2AMQ - chains A and B of the 4 polymer chains in the assembly; structure by X-ray diffraction, 2.30 A resolution.

# Chain A (and B)
Name: 3C-like proteinase
From: SARS coronavirus
Notes: EC 3.4.22.-; chain B of this document is another copy of the same molecule, construct and numbering; everything in this record applies to it too
UniProtKB: P59641 (R1AB_CVHSA); residues 1-306 here correspond to UniProt positions 3241-3546 (UniProt number = residue number + 3240)
Sequence (311 residues; numbered -4 to 306; the number before each row is that of its first residue; numbers below 1 keep their minus sign (Gly-4 is residue -4)):
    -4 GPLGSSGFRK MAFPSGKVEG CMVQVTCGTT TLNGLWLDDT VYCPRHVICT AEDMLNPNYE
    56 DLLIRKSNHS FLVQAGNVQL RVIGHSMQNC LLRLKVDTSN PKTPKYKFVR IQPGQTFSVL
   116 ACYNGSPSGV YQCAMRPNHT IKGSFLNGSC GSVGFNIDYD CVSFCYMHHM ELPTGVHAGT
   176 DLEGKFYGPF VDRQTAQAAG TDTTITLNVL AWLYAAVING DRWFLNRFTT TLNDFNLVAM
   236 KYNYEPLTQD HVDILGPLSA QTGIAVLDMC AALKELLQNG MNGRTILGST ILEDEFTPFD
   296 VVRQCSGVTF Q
Disordered / not traced: -4 to 2, 306 (chain B: -4 to 0, 303-306)
Sequence notes: cloning artifact (-4 to 0)

# How chain A and chain B interact
Contacting residue pairs - 71 pairs, chain A then chain B:
  Arg4(A) - Lys5(B)
  Arg4(A) - Tyr126(B)
  Arg4(A) - Gln127(B)
  Arg4(A) - Cys128(B)
  Arg4(A) - Lys137(B)  hydrogen bond (side chain-backbone)
  Arg4(A) - Gly138(B)
  Arg4(A) - Ser139(B)
  Arg4(A) - Glu290(B)  salt bridge
  Lys5(A) - Arg4(B)
  Met6(A) - Val125(B)
  Met6(A) - Tyr126(B)  hydrophobic
  Ala7(A) - Gly124(B)
  Ala7(A) - Val125(B)  hydrogen bond (backbone-backbone)
  Phe8(A) - Val125(B)
  Pro9(A) - Ser10(B)
  Pro9(A) - Glu14(B)
  Pro9(A) - Pro122(B)  hydrophobic
  Pro9(A) - Ser123(B)
  Pro9(A) - Gly124(B)
  Ser10(A) - Pro9(B)
  Ser10(A) - Ser10(B)  hydrogen bond (backbone-side chain)
  Ser10(A) - Glu14(B)  hydrogen bond (backbone-side chain)
  Gly11(A) - Gly11(B)
  Gly11(A) - Glu14(B)  hydrogen bond (backbone-side chain)
  Glu14(A) - Pro9(B)
  Glu14(A) - Ser10(B)  hydrogen bond (side chain-backbone)
  Glu14(A) - Gly11(B)  hydrogen bond (side chain-backbone)
  Leu115(A) - Pro9(B)  hydrophobic
  Pro122(A) - Pro9(B)  hydrophobic
  Ser123(A) - Pro9(B)
  Ser123(A) - Arg298(B)  hydrogen bond (backbone-side chain)
  Gly124(A) - Ala7(B)
  Gly124(A) - Pro9(B)
  Val125(A) - Met6(B)
  Val125(A) - Ala7(B)  hydrogen bond (backbone-backbone)
  Val125(A) - Phe8(B)
  Val125(A) - Val125(B)  hydrophobic
  Tyr126(A) - Arg4(B)
  Tyr126(A) - Met6(B)  hydrophobic
  Gln127(A) - Arg4(B)  hydrogen bond (backbone-side chain)
  Lys137(A) - Arg4(B)  hydrogen bond (backbone-side chain)
  Gly138(A) - Ser1(B)
  Gly138(A) - Gly2(B)
  Gly138(A) - Phe3(B)
  Ser139(A) - Ser1(B)
  Ser139(A) - Gly2(B)
  Ser139(A) - Arg4(B)
  Ser139(A) - Met6(B)
  Ser139(A) - Gln299(B)  hydrogen bond
  Phe140(A) - Ser1(B)  hydrogen bond (backbone-backbone)
  Leu141(A) - Ser1(B)
  Leu141(A) - Gln299(B)
  Leu141(A) - Cys300(B)
  Leu141(A) - Ser301(B)
  Glu166(A) - Ser1(B)  hydrogen bond (side chain-backbone)
  His172(A) - Ser1(B)
  Thr285(A) - Thr285(B)
  Thr285(A) - Ile286(B)
  Ile286(A) - Thr285(B)
  Glu290(A) - Arg4(B)  salt bridge
  Gln299(A) - Ser139(B)  hydrogen bond
  Gln299(A) - Leu141(B)
  Cys300(A) - Leu141(B)
  Gly302(A) - Tyr118(B)
  Gly302(A) - Leu141(B)
  Val303(A) - Ser123(B)  hydrogen bond (backbone-side chain)
  Thr304(A) - Tyr118(B)
  Thr304(A) - Ser121(B)
  Thr304(A) - Pro122(B)
  Phe305(A) - Pro122(B)  hydrogen bond (backbone-backbone)
  Phe305(A) - Ser123(B)
Also at the interface, not in a pair above, chain A (35 interface residues in all): Lys12, Cys128, Ser301
Also at the interface, not in a pair above, chain B (34 interface residues in all): Lys12, Leu115

# Overview
Chain A and chain B form an interface of 35 and 34 residues respectively; the contacts include 17 hydrogen
bonds and 2 salt bridges. Polar contacts include Arg4(A)-Glu290(B), Arg4(A)-Lys137(B) and Ser10(A)-Ser10(B).
Chain A and chain B are both 3C-like proteinase (SARS coronavirus); the structure, Crystal Structure Of
SARS_CoV Mpro in Complex with an Inhibitor N3, was determined by X-ray diffraction (same publication as 2D2D,
2AMD, 2AMP and 1WOF).
